Entry 9J2F (electron microscopy, 2.20 A resolution); this record covers chains L and H of the 54 polymer chains in the assembly.

# Chain L
Protein: Reaction center protein L chain
Source organism: Blastochloris tepida
Reference sequence: A0A348FW72 (A0A348FW72_9HYPH); residues 0-273 here correspond to UniProt positions 1-274 (UniProt number = residue number + 1)
Amino-acid sequence (274 residues; each row starts with the number of its first residue; numbering starts at 0):
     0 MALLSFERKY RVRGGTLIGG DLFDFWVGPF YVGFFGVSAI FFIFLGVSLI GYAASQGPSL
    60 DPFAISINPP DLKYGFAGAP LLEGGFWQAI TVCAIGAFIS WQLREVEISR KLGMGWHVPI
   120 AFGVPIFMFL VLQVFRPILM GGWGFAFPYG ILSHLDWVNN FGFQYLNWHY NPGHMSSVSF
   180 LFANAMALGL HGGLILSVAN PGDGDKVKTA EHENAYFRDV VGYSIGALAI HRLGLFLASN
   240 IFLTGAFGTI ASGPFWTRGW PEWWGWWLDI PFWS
Unresolved in the structure: 0
Bound ions: Fe ion: His190, His230 (shared with 3 residues of chain M)
Residues lining bound ligands:
  - bacteriochlorophyll b (BCB), molecule 1: Val46, Ile49, Phe97, Phe128, Leu131, Phe146, Ile150, Leu151, His153, Leu154, Trp156, Val157
  - bacteriochlorophyll b (BCB), molecule 2: Phe97, Phe121, Pro124, Ile125, Met127, Phe128, Leu131, Val157, Asn158, Phe160, Gly161, Phe162, Trp167, His168, Asn170, Gly172, His173, Ser176, Val177, Leu180, Phe181, Ile240, Phe241, Gly244, Ala245, Gly247, Thr248
  - bacteriochlorophyll b (BCB), molecule 3: Val157, Phe162, His168, Leu180, Phe181
  - bacteriochlorophyll b (BCB), molecule 4: His168, His173, Met174, Val177, Ser178, Phe179, Phe181, Ala182, Met185, Ala186, Leu232, Phe235, Leu236
  - bacteriopheophytin b (BPB), molecule 1: Phe41, Ile42, Gly45, Val46, Ile49, Ile89, Cys92, Ala93, Ala96, Phe97, Trp100, Glu104, Val117, Ala120, Phe121, Val123, Pro124, Phe128, Phe146, Tyr148, Gly149, Ile150, His153, Ala237, Ser238, Phe241
  - bacteriopheophytin b (BPB), molecule 2: Phe181, Ala184, Met185, Leu189, Phe216, Val219, Val220
  - diacyl glycerol (DGA): Pro171, Gly172, Ser175, Thr243, Phe246, Trp262, Trp265
  - menaquinone-7 (MQ7): Val26, Phe29, Tyr30, Val31, Gly35, Val36, Ile39, Ile42, Trp100, Arg103
  - Ubiquinone-8 (UQ8), molecule 1: Phe33, Phe34, Val36, Ser37, Phe40, Phe41, Val91, Ile94, Gly95, Ile98, Ser99
  - Ubiquinone-8 (UQ8), molecule 2: Asn170, Pro171, Gly172, Phe246, Gly247, Ala250, Phe254, Trp255, Trp259, Trp262
  - Ubiquinone-8 (UQ8), molecule 3: Ala186, Leu189, His190, Leu193, Ile194, Glu212, Asn213, Phe216, Val220, Tyr222, Ser223, Ile224, Gly225, Ala226, Ile229, Leu232
  - Ubiquinone-8 (UQ8), molecule 4: Trp263, Trp265, Trp266

# Chain H
Protein: Photosynthetic reaction center subunit H
Source organism: Blastochloris tepida
Reference sequence: A0A348FW44 (A0A348FW44_9HYPH); numbering as in UniProt (aligned over 1-260)
Amino-acid sequence (260 residues; row label = number of the first residue in the row):
     1 MYYGALANHL DIAQLAWYGH WLVIWTVVLF YLRREDRREG YPLVEPLGLV KLPSPDVQSG
    61 ELPYPKTFTL YHGGTVQAPN PNRRYETREL KLAQTDGFEG APLAPTGNPM VDGVGPASWA
   121 ERSEVVDSTF EGKAKIVPLR AAPEFYIAEG DLDPRGLPVF GADGIEAGTV TDLWVDRSEY
   181 YFRYLEISVA GSARTALMPL GFASITKDGV KVQAILASQF ANVPRLQSRD QITLREEDKV
   241 SAYYAGGLLY ATPERAEPLL
Modified positions: Met1 (N-formylmethionine; FME)

# Interface between chain L and chain H
Pairs across the interface (83; chain L residue first):
  Ala1(L) - Leu43(H)
  Ala1(L) - Val44(H)  hydrogen bond (backbone-backbone)
  Ala1(L) - Glu45(H)
  Ala1(L) - Glu99(H)
  Leu2(L) - Leu43(H)
  Leu2(L) - Val44(H)  hydrogen bond (backbone-backbone)
  Leu2(L) - Glu99(H)
  Leu3(L) - Gly40(H)
  Leu3(L) - Tyr41(H)  hydrophobic
  Leu3(L) - Leu43(H)  hydrophobic
  Leu3(L) - Val44(H)
  Ser4(L) - Gly40(H)  hydrogen bond (backbone-backbone)
  Ser4(L) - Arg84(H)
  Ser4(L) - Glu86(H)
  Phe5(L) - Gly40(H)
  Phe5(L) - Glu86(H)
  Arg7(L) - Leu103(H)
  Lys8(L) - Glu86(H)
  Lys8(L) - Arg88(H)
  Lys8(L) - Leu90(H)
  Lys8(L) - Leu92(H)
  Lys8(L) - Val114(H)
  Lys8(L) - Gly115(H)  hydrogen bond (backbone-backbone)
  Lys8(L) - Ser118(H)  hydrogen bond (backbone-side chain)
  Lys8(L) - Trp119(H)  hydrogen bond (side chain-backbone)
  Lys8(L) - Ala120(H)
  Tyr9(L) - Gly115(H)
  Tyr9(L) - Ser118(H)
  Arg10(L) - Glu99(H)  salt bridge
  Arg10(L) - Gly100(H)
  Arg10(L) - Pro102(H)
  Arg10(L) - Leu103(H)  hydrogen bond (backbone-backbone)
  Val11(L) - Leu92(H)  hydrophobic
  Val11(L) - Pro102(H)
  Val11(L) - Leu103(H)
  Val11(L) - Gly115(H)
  Val11(L) - Pro116(H)
  Val11(L) - Tyr250(H)
  Arg12(L) - Pro102(H)
  Arg12(L) - Leu103(H)  hydrogen bond (backbone-backbone)
  Arg12(L) - Ala256(H)
  Arg12(L) - Glu257(H)  salt bridge
  Gly13(L) - Ala256(H)
  Gly14(L) - Leu249(H)
  Gly14(L) - Ala256(H)
  Thr15(L) - Glu257(H)
  Thr15(L) - Pro258(H)
  Leu16(L) - Pro258(H)
  Leu16(L) - Leu259(H)  hydrogen bond (backbone-backbone)
  Leu16(L) - Leu260(H)  hydrogen bond (backbone-backbone)
  Ile17(L) - Pro258(H)  hydrophobic
  Ile17(L) - Leu260(H)
  Gly18(L) - Leu260(H)  hydrogen bond (backbone-backbone)
  Gly19(L) - Pro258(H)
  Asp23(L) - Pro102(H)
  Phe24(L) - Gly100(H)
  Trp25(L) - Gly100(H)  hydrogen bond (backbone-backbone)
  Trp25(L) - Pro102(H)  hydrophobic
  Phe62(L) - Trp17(H)  hydrophobic
  Arg109(L) - Leu249(H)
  Arg109(L) - Arg255(H)  hydrogen bond (side chain-backbone)
  Lys110(L) - Pro116(H)
  Gly112(L) - Pro116(H)
  Gly112(L) - Leu248(H)
  Ala198(L) - Phe68(H)
  Asn199(L) - Lys66(H)  hydrogen bond
  Lys205(L) - Thr69(H)
  Lys205(L) - Leu70(H)  hydrogen bond (side chain-backbone)
  Lys205(L) - Tyr71(H)
  Lys205(L) - Gly73(H)
  Val206(L) - Phe68(H)  hydrophobic
  Val206(L) - Thr69(H)  hydrogen bond (backbone-backbone)
  Val206(L) - Tyr71(H)
  Lys207(L) - Tyr71(H)
  Thr208(L) - Tyr71(H)
  Thr208(L) - Phe130(H)
  Ala209(L) - Glu179(H)
  Glu210(L) - Thr129(H)
  Glu210(L) - Phe130(H)  hydrogen bond (side chain-backbone)
  Glu210(L) - Ser178(H)  hydrogen bond
  His211(L) - Tyr71(H)
  Ala226(L) - Glu179(H)
  Leu227(L) - Tyr181(H)
Interface residues without a listed pair, chain L (40 interface residues in all): Gly27, Leu111, Asp204, Asn213
Interface residues without a listed pair, chain H (48 interface residues in all): Glu39, Pro42, Pro46, Arg83, Phe98, Ala104, Ala245

# Summary
The interface between chain L and chain H involves 40 residues on one side and 48 on the other, with 18
hydrogen bonds and 2 salt bridges. Polar pairs include Arg10(L)-Glu99(H), Arg12(L)-Glu257(H) and
Lys8(L)-Ser118(H).
Here chain L is Reaction center protein L chain and chain H is Photosynthetic reaction center subunit H, both
from Blastochloris tepida. Entry 9J2F (Structure of photosynthetic LH1-RC complex from the purple bacterium
Blastochloris tepida) was determined by electron microscopy.
